7ARC - chains I and R of the 16 polymer chains in the assembly; structure by electron microscopy, 2.88 A resolution.

# Chain I
Name: TYKY
Organism: Polytomella sp. Pringsheim 198.80
Sequence (229 residues; numbered 1 to 229; the number before each row is that of its first residue):
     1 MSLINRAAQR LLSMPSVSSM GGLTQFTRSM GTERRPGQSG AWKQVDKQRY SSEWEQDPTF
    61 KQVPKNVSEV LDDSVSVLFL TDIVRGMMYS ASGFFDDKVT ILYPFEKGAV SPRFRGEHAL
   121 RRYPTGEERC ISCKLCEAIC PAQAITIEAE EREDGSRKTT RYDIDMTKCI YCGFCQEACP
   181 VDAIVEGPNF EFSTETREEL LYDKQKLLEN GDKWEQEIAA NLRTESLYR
Not modelled in the structure: 1-30
Bound ions: 4Fe-4S cluster Fe site 1: C130, C133, C136, C179; 4Fe-4S cluster Fe site 2: C140, C169, C172, C175
Small-molecule neighbours:
  - 4Fe-4S cluster (SF4), molecule 1: H118, C140, P141, A142, A144, I145, I164, C169, I170, Y171, C172, G173, F174, C175, E186
  - 4Fe-4S cluster (SF4), molecule 2: L120, C130, I131, S132, C133, K134, L135, C136, I147, Y162, C179, P180, V181, A183, I184

# Chain R
Name: 13 kDa
Organism: Polytomella sp. Pringsheim 198.80
Sequence (132 residues; row label = number of the first residue in the row):
     1 MSFVRSSFSL VRRFASEAVI AEKNKIPETV GGAAFKGDLR GTSAVGLGDG LYSHTSKWMQ
    61 GNGKSPMDYI NEVEPIKVKG LVVASHGSDD PALGCPVEYI SLKGTSYENP AVCKYTGNRY
   121 YSDCWKHGAH HH
Not modelled in the structure: 1-20, 129-132
Bound ions: Zn2+: S85, C95, C113

# Chain I / chain R interface
Pairs across the interface - 54 pairs, chain I then chain R:
  Y123(I) with C95(R); T116(R)
  T125(I) with Y69(R); I70(R); V73(R)
  G126(I) with P66(R); Y69(R)
  E127(I) with P66(R); M67(R); I70(R); T116(R)
  E128(I) with P66(R)
  R129(I) with S88(R); L93(R)
  I131(I) with Y115(R), hydrophobic
  E148(I) with V45(R)
  A149(I) with S43(R), hydrogen bond (backbone-side chain)
  E150(I) with R40(R), salt bridge; G41(R); T42(R); S43(R), hydrogen bond (side chain-backbone); H54(R); K57(R), salt bridge
  E151(I) with L39(R); R40(R), hydrogen bond (backbone-side chain); G41(R), hydrogen bond (backbone-backbone); H54(R)
  R152(I) with R40(R); H54(R); M67(R)
  E153(I) with T29(R), hydrogen bond (backbone-side chain); V30(R), hydrogen bond (backbone-backbone); G31(R); R40(R), salt bridge; S53(R); H54(R), hydrogen bond (side chain-backbone)
  D154(I) with T29(R); G31(R); G32(R), hydrogen bond (backbone-backbone); A33(R), hydrogen bond (backbone-backbone); A34(R), hydrogen bond (backbone-backbone)
  K158(I) with H54(R), hydrogen bond (backbone-side chain)
  T159(I) with H54(R); W58(R)
  T160(I) with H54(R); W58(R)
  P180(I) with G94(R)
  V181(I) with Y115(R), hydrophobic
  K204(I) with W58(R)
  Q205(I) with W58(R); M59(R); Q60(R), hydrogen bond (side chain-backbone)
  L208(I) with W58(R), hydrophobic
  S226(I) with L93(R)
Interface residues without a listed pair, chain I (28 interface residues in all): R122, G155, R161, D182, L222
Interface residues without a listed pair, chain R (33 interface residues in all): E28, G61, P96, N118

# In short
28 residues of chain I face 33 of chain R across their interface; the contacts include 12 hydrogen bonds and 3
salt bridges. Polar pairs include E150(I)-R40(R), E150(I)-K57(R) and E153(I)-R40(R). Ligands of chain I:
4Fe-4S cluster.
Here chain I is TYKY and chain R is 13 kDa, both from Polytomella sp. Pringsheim 198.80. Entry 7ARC (Cryo-EM
structure of Polytomella Complex-I (peripheral arm)) was determined by electron microscopy (same publication
as 7AQQ, 7AQR, 7AQW, 7AR7, 7AR8, 7AR9, 7ARB and 7ARD).
